PDB entry 3HBP | X-ray diffraction, 2.40 A resolution | chain A

[Chain A]
Name: Sulfite Oxidase mutant C185S
Source organism: Gallus gallus
Notes: fragment: rCSO C185S residues 94 to 466; engineered mutation(s): Cys 185 Ser
Sequence (466 residues; row label = number of the first residue in the row):
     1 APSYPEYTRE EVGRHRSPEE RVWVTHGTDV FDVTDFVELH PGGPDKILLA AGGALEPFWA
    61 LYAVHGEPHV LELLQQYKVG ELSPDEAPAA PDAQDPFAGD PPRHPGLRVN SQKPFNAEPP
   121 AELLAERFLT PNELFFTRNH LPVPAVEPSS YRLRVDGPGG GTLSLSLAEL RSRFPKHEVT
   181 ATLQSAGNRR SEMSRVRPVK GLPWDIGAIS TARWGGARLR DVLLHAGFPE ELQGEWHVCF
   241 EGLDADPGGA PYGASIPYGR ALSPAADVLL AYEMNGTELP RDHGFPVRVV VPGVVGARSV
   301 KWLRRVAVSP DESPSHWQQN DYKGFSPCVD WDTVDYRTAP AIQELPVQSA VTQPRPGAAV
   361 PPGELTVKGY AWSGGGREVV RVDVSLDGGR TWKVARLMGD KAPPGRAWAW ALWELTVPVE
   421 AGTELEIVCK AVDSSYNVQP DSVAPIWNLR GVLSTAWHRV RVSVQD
Disordered / not traced: 1-93
Small-molecule neighbours:
  - hydroxy(dioxo)molybdenum (MOM): Arg138, Gln184, Ser185, Ala186, Val295, Gly296, Ala297, Tyr322
  - MTE (phosphonic acidmono-(2-amino-5,6-dimercapto-4-oxo-3,7,8a,9,10,10a-hexahydro-4H-8-oxa-1,3,9,10-tetraaza-anthracen-7-ylmethyl)ester): Phe135, Phe136, Thr137, Arg138, Asn139, His140, Leu183, Ser185, Gly242, Asp244, Tyr252, Asp282, His283, Arg288, Gly296, Ala297, Ser299, Val300, Lys301, Trp302, Tyr322
  - sulfite ion (SO3): Arg138, Ser185, Arg190, Gly201, Leu202, Trp204, Tyr322, Val452

[Summary]
Ligands of chain A: compound MTE, hydroxy(dioxo)molybdenum and sulfite ion.
Chain A is Sulfite Oxidase mutant C185S (Gallus gallus); the structure, The crystal structure of C185S mutant
of recombinant sulfite oxidase with bound substrate, sulfite, at the ..., was determined by X-ray diffraction
together with 3HBG and 3HBQ from the same study.
